Entry 7Z0T (electron microscopy, 3.40 A resolution); this record covers chains G and F of the 7 polymer chains in the assembly.

Chain G:
Protein: Formate hydrogenlyase subunit 7
Organism: Escherichia coli K-12
UniProtKB: P16433 (HYCG_ECOLI); residue numbers follow UniProt; this construct covers 1-255
Amino-acid sequence (255 residues; row label = number of the first residue in the row):
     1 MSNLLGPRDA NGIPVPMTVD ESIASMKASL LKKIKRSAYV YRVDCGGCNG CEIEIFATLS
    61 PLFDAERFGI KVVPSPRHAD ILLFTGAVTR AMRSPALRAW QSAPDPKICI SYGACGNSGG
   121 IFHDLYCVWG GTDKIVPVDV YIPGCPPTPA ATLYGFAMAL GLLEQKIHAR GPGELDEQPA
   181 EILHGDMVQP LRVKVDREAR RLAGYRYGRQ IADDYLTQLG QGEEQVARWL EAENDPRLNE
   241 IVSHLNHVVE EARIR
Disordered / not traced: 1-3, 253-255
Bound ions: 4Fe-4S cluster Fe: Cys-48, Cys-51, Cys-115, Cys-145
Small-molecule neighbours: 4Fe-4S cluster (SF4): Gly-47, Cys-48, Gly-50, Cys-51, Gly-113, Ala-114, Cys-115, Gly-144, Cys-145, Pro-146

Chain F:
Protein: Formate hydrogenlyase subunit 6
Organism: Escherichia coli K-12
UniProtKB: P16432 (HYCF_ECOLI); residue numbers follow UniProt; this construct covers 1-180
Amino-acid sequence (180 residues; row label = number of the first residue in the row):
     1 MFTFIKKVIK TGTATSSYPL EPIAVDKNFR GKPEQNPQQC IGCAACVNAC PSNALTVETD
    61 LATGELAWEF NLGHCIFCGR CEEVCPTAAI KLSQEYELAV WKKEDFLQQS RFALCNCRVC
   121 NRPFAVQKEI DYAIALLKHN GDSRAENHRE SFETCPECKR QKCLVPSDRI ELTRHMKEAI
Disordered / not traced: 1-29, 166-180
Bound ions: 4Fe-4S cluster Fe site 1: Cys-40, Cys-43, Cys-46, Cys-85; 4Fe-4S cluster Fe site 2: Cys-50, Cys-75, Cys-78, Cys-81; Fe ion: Cys-117, Cys-120, Cys-155, Cys-158
Small-molecule neighbours:
  - 4Fe-4S cluster (SF4), molecule 1: Pro-33, Ala-49, Cys-50, Pro-51, Ser-52, Ala-54, Leu-55, Phe-70, Cys-75, Ile-76, Phe-77, Cys-78, Gly-79, Arg-80, Cys-81, Leu-92
  - 4Fe-4S cluster (SF4), molecule 2: Gln-35, Gln-39, Cys-40, Ile-41, Gly-42, Cys-43, Ala-45, Cys-46, Trp-68, Cys-85, Pro-86, Thr-87, Ala-89, Ile-90
What the authors report for this chain:
  - conformationally variable residues (side-chain flip): Arg-122

Interface between chain G and chain F:
Pairs across the interface (86; chain G residue first):
  Leu-31(G) / Trp-101(F)  hydrophobic
  Ala-114(G) / Gly-73(F)
  Ala-114(G) / Cys-75(F)
  Asn-117(G) / Gly-73(F)
  Ser-118(G) / Gly-73(F)  hydrogen bond (side chain-backbone)
  Ser-118(G) / His-74(F)  hydrogen bond
  Gly-120(G) / Ser-52(F)
  Ile-121(G) / Pro-51(F)
  Ile-121(G) / Ser-52(F)
  His-123(G) / Ser-52(F)  hydrogen bond (side chain-backbone)
  His-123(G) / Asn-53(F)  hydrogen bond
  Asp-133(G) / Lys-103(F)  salt bridge
  Asp-139(G) / Trp-101(F)
  Val-140(G) / Val-100(F)
  Val-140(G) / Trp-101(F)  hydrophobic
  Tyr-141(G) / Ala-99(F)
  Tyr-141(G) / Val-100(F)  hydrogen bond (backbone-backbone)
  Tyr-141(G) / Lys-103(F)
  Tyr-141(G) / Phe-106(F)  hydrophobic
  Pro-143(G) / Leu-72(F)
  Pro-143(G) / Leu-98(F)
  Pro-143(G) / Phe-106(F)  hydrophobic
  Gly-144(G) / Phe-77(F)
  Cys-145(G) / Ile-76(F)
  Thr-148(G) / Tyr-96(F)
  Ala-151(G) / Tyr-96(F)
  Tyr-154(G) / Glu-97(F)
  Gly-155(G) / Ala-99(F)
  Met-158(G) / Ala-99(F)
  Met-158(G) / Val-100(F)
  Met-158(G) / Trp-101(F)
  Ala-159(G) / Trp-101(F)  hydrophobic
  Gln-165(G) / Ala-99(F)
  Gln-165(G) / Val-100(F)
  Gln-165(G) / Trp-101(F)  hydrogen bond (side chain-backbone)
  Gln-165(G) / Asp-105(F)  hydrogen bond
  Lys-166(G) / Glu-97(F)  salt bridge
  Ile-167(G) / Leu-72(F)  hydrophobic
  Ile-167(G) / Glu-95(F)
  Ile-167(G) / Leu-98(F)
  Ile-167(G) / Val-100(F)  hydrophobic
  His-168(G) / Asp-105(F)
  Ala-169(G) / Glu-104(F)
  Ala-169(G) / Asp-105(F)
  Ala-169(G) / Leu-107(F)
  Arg-170(G) / Gln-35(F)  hydrogen bond
  Arg-170(G) / Pro-37(F)
  Arg-170(G) / Trp-68(F)
  Arg-170(G) / Leu-107(F)  hydrogen bond (backbone-backbone)
  Arg-170(G) / Gln-108(F)  hydrogen bond
  Arg-170(G) / Gln-109(F)  hydrogen bond (backbone-backbone)
  Arg-170(G) / Ser-110(F)  hydrogen bond
  Gly-171(G) / Gln-109(F)
  Pro-172(G) / Gln-109(F)
  Pro-172(G) / Arg-111(F)
  Leu-175(G) / Pro-37(F)
  Leu-175(G) / Gln-38(F)  hydrogen bond (backbone-backbone)
  Asp-176(G) / Pro-37(F)
  Asp-176(G) / Ser-110(F)  hydrogen bond
  Asp-176(G) / Arg-111(F)  hydrogen bond (side chain-backbone)
  Asp-176(G) / Phe-112(F)
  Asp-176(G) / Lys-128(F)  hydrogen bond (backbone-side chain)
  Glu-177(G) / Glu-65(F)
  Glu-177(G) / Arg-111(F)
  Glu-177(G) / Phe-112(F)
  Glu-177(G) / Ala-113(F)
  Gln-178(G) / Gln-38(F)
  Gln-178(G) / Lys-128(F)  hydrogen bond (backbone-side chain)
  Pro-179(G) / Gln-38(F)  hydrogen bond (backbone-side chain)
  Ala-180(G) / Gln-38(F)
  Ala-180(G) / Gln-39(F)
  Ala-180(G) / Ile-41(F)  hydrophobic
  Ala-180(G) / Lys-128(F)
  Glu-181(G) / Gln-38(F)  hydrogen bond
  Glu-181(G) / Gln-39(F)  hydrogen bond (backbone-side chain)
  Ile-182(G) / Tyr-132(F)  hydrophobic
  Ile-182(G) / Leu-136(F)  hydrophobic
  Leu-183(G) / Gln-39(F)
  Leu-183(G) / Thr-87(F)
  Leu-183(G) / Ala-88(F)  hydrophobic
  Gly-185(G) / His-139(F)
  Met-187(G) / His-139(F)
  Gln-189(G) / Leu-136(F)
  Gln-189(G) / His-139(F)  hydrogen bond
  Arg-200(G) / Glu-83(F)  salt bridge
  Tyr-205(G) / Glu-83(F)
Also at the interface, not in a pair above, chain G (46 interface residues in all): Asp-124, Ile-142, Asp-186, Val-188
Also at the interface, not in a pair above, chain F (45 interface residues in all): Asn-36, Lys-102, Ala-135, Asn-140

In short:
46 residues of chain G and 45 residues of chain F are in contact, with 21 hydrogen bonds and 3 salt bridges.
Polar contacts include Asp-133(G)/Lys-103(F), Lys-166(G)/Glu-97(F) and Arg-200(G)/Glu-83(F). Chain G binds
4Fe-4S cluster. Ligands of chain F: 4Fe-4S cluster. From the paper: conformational variability at Arg-122(F).
Chain G is Formate hydrogenlyase subunit 7 and chain F is Formate hydrogenlyase subunit 6, both from
Escherichia coli K-12; the structure, Structure of the Escherichia coli formate hydrogenlyase complex (aerobic
preparation, composite structure), was determined by electron microscopy, deposited together with 7Z0S.
